Entry 7KUG (X-ray diffraction, 1.55 A resolution); this record covers chains A and B.

[Chain A]
Molecule: Probable transcriptional regulator WhiB7
Organism: Mycobacterium tuberculosis (strain ATCC 25618 / H37Rv)
Reference sequence: Q6MX01 (WHB7A_MYCTU); residues 1-79 here = UniProt positions 1-79
Sequence (79 residues; row label = number of the first residue in the row):
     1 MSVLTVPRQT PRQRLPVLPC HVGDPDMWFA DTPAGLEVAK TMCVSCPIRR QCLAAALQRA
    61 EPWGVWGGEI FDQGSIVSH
Unresolved in the structure: 1-15
Modified residues: Mse1 (selenomethionine); Mse27 (selenomethionine); Mse42 (selenomethionine)
Construct notes: engineered mutation Mse27 (Leu in Q6MX01), Mse42 (Leu in Q6MX01)
Bound ions: 4Fe-4S cluster Fe: Cys20, Cys43, Cys46, Cys52
Residues lining bound ligands: 4Fe-4S cluster (SF4): Leu18, Pro19, Cys20, Trp28, Cys43, Cys46, Ile48, Arg49, Cys52, Val65, Trp66, Gly67, Gly68
UniProt features mapped onto this chain:
  - binding site ([4Fe-4S] cluster): Cys20, Cys43, Cys46, Cys52
Reported in the primary citation:
  - contacts within the chain: Val65-Ile70, Trp66-Phe71
  - mutagenesis - W28A, W66A: decreased stability

[Chain B]
Molecule: RNA polymerase sigma factor, DNA-directed RNA polymerase subunit beta chimera
Organism: Mycobacterium tuberculosis
Notes: EC 2.7.7.6
Reference sequence: chimeric construct of A0A654TMB9, A1KGE7: residues 446-528 from A0A654TMB9 (A0A654TMB9_MYCTX) positions 295-377 (UniProt number = residue number - 151); residues 535-549 from A1KGE7 positions 815-829 (UniProt number = residue number + 280)
Sequence (112 residues; row label = number of the first residue in the row):
   438 MAHHHHHHVA VDAVSFTLLQ DQLQSVLDTL SEREAGVVRL RFGLTDGQPR TLDEIGQVYG
   498 VTRERIRQIE SKTMSKLRHP SRSQVLRDYL DGSSGSGTPE ERLLRAIFGE KA
Unresolved in the structure: 438-451, 527-532
Modified residues: Mse438 (selenomethionine); Mse511 (selenomethionine; parent Met)
Construct notes: initiating methionine (438); expression tag (439-445); linker (529-534)
Reported in the primary citation:
  - binding site for 4Fe-4S cluster: His516

[Chain A / chain B interface]
Residue-residue contacts (27; chain A residue first):
  Leu18(A) - Gln521(B)
  Cys20(A) - His516(B)
  Cys20(A) - Pro517(B)  hydrophobic
  Cys20(A) - Ser518(B)
  His21(A) - Pro517(B)  hydrogen bond (side chain-backbone)
  His21(A) - Gln521(B)
  Pro25(A) - Ser518(B)
  Pro25(A) - Arg519(B)
  Asp26(A) - Lys513(B)  salt bridge
  Asp26(A) - Arg519(B)  salt bridge
  Trp28(A) - His516(B)
  Phe29(A) - Ser512(B)
  Phe29(A) - Lys513(B)
  Phe29(A) - His516(B)
  Arg59(A) - Arg515(B)
  Glu61(A) - Ser512(B)  hydrogen bond
  Glu61(A) - Arg515(B)  salt bridge
  Pro62(A) - Ser508(B)
  Pro62(A) - Ser512(B)
  Trp63(A) - Lys509(B)  hydrogen bond (side chain-backbone)
  Trp63(A) - Ser512(B)
  Trp63(A) - Lys513(B)
  Val65(A) - His516(B)  hydrogen bond (backbone-side chain)
  Trp66(A) - Ser512(B)
  Trp66(A) - Arg515(B)
  Trp66(A) - His516(B)
  Trp66(A) - Pro517(B)
Interface features reported in the paper:
  - pairs named by the authors: Trp28(A)-His516(B), Phe29(A)-His516(B), Val65(A)-His516(B), Trp66(A)-His516(B)
  - interface residues, chain A: Asp26(A), Glu61(A), Trp63(A)
  - hot spots on chain A (mutagenesis) - E61V: abolished binding to RNA polymerase sigma factor, DNA-directed RNA polymerase subunit beta chimera (chain B)
  - interface residues, chain B: His516(B), Pro517(B)

[Summary]
The interface between chain A and chain B involves 13 residues on one side and 10 on the other; the contacts
include 4 hydrogen bonds and 3 salt bridges. Among the polar pairs are Asp26(A)-Lys513(B), Asp26(A)-Arg519(B)
and Glu61(A)-Arg515(B). The authors report contacts between Trp28(A) and His516(B), Phe29(A) and His516(B) and
Val65(A) and His516(B) among others. The paper reports a binding site for 4Fe-4S cluster at His516(B); W28A
and W66A of chain A reduce stability.
Chain A is Probable transcriptional regulator WhiB7 (Mycobacterium tuberculosis (strain ATCC 25618 / H37Rv))
and chain B is RNA polymerase sigma factor, DNA-directed RNA polymerase subunit beta chimera (Mycobacterium
tuberculosis); the structure, Fe-S cluster-bound transcription activator WhiB7 in complex with the
SigmaAr4-RNAP Beta flap tip chimera, was determined by X-ray diffraction together with 7KUF from the same
study.
